9JKF - chains B and E of the 6 polymer chains in the assembly; structure by electron microscopy, 3.40 A resolution.

== Chain B ==
Molecule: Envelope glycoprotein gp160
From: Simian-Human immunodeficiency virus
UniProt: G1JZH9 (G1JZH9_9PLVG); residues 21-714 here correspond to UniProt positions 19-712 (UniProt number = residue number - 2)
Sequence (722 residues; row label = number of the first residue in the row):
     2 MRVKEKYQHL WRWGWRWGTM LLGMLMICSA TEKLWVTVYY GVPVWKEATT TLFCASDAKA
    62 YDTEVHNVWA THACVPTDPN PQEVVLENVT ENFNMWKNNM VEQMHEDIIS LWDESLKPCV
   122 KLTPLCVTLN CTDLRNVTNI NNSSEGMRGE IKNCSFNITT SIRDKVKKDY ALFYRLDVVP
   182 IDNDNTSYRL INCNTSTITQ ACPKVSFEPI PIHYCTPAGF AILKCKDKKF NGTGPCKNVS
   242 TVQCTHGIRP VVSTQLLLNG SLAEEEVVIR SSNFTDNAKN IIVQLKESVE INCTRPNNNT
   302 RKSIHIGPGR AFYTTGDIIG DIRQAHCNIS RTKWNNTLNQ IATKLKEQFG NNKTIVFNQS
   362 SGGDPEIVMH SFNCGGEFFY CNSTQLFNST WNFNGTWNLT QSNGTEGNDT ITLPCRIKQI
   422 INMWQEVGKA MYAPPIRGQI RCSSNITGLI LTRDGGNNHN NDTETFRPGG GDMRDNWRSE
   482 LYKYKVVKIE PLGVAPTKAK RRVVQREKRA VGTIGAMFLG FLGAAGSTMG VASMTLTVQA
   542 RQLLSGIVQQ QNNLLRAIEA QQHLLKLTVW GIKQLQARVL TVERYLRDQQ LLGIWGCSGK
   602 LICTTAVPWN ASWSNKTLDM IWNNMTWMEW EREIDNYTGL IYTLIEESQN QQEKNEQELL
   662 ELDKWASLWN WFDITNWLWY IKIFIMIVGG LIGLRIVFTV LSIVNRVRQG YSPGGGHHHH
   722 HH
Not modelled in the structure: 2-519, 670-723
Differences from the reference sequence: initiating methionine (2); expression tag (3-20, 715-723); conflict Thr-32 (Val30 in G1JZH9), Lys-34 (Asn32 in G1JZH9), Glu-115 (Gln113 in G1JZH9), Val-532 (Ala530 in G1JZH9), Met-535 (Ile533 in G1JZH9), Gln-543 (Leu541 in G1JZH9), Lys-567 (Gln565 in G1JZH9), Thr-582 (Ala580 in G1JZH9)
Disulfides: Cys-598/Cys-604
Covalent attachments: N-acetylglucosamine (NAG) linked to Asn-611, Asn-616, Asn-625, Asn-637

== Chain E ==
Molecule: Envelope glycoprotein gp160
From: Simian-Human immunodeficiency virus
UniProt: G1JZH9 (G1JZH9_9PLVG); the construct lacks a stretch of the UniProt sequence and is renumbered around it, so the offset changes along the chain: 20-146 = UniProt 19-145; 150-309 = UniProt 146-305; 312-321 = UniProt 306-315; 322-395 = UniProt 317-390; 2 more segments
Sequence (722 residues; numbered 1 to 724 plus 3 insertion-coded residues; 5 numbers in that range are skipped by the numbering (no residue carries them; nothing is unmodelled there); the number before each row is that of its first residue):
     1 MRVKEKYQHL WRWGWRWGTM LLGMLMICSA TEKLWVTVYY GVPVWKEATT TLFCASDAKA
    61 YDTEVHNVWA THACVPTDPN PQEVVLENVT ENFNMWKNNM VEQMHEDIIS LWDESLKPCV
   121 KLTPLCVTLN CTDLRNVTNI NNSSEG
   150 MRGEIKNCSF NITTSIRDKV KKDYALFYRL DVVPIDNDNT SYRLINCNTS TITQACPKVS
   210 FEPIPIHYCT PAGFAILKCK DKKFNGTGPC KNVSTVQCTH GIRPVVSTQL LLNGSLAEEE
   270 VVIRSSNFTD NAKNIIVQLK ESVEINCTRP NNNTRKSIHI
   312 GPGRAFYTTG
  321A D
   322 IIGDIRQAHC NISRTKWNNT LNQIATKLKE QFGNNKTIVF NQSSGGDPEI VMHSFNCGGE
   382 FFYCNSTQLF NSTW
  395A N
   396 FNGTWNLTQS NGTEGNDTIT LPCRIKQIIN MWQEVGKAMY APPIRGQIRC SSNITGLILT
   456 RDGGNNHNN
  464A D
   465 TETFRPGGGD MRDNWRSELY KYKVVKIEPL GVAPTKAKRR VVQREKRAVG TIGAMFLGFL
   525 GAAGSTMGVA SMTLTVQARQ LLSGIVQQQN NLLRAIEAQQ HLLKLTVWGI KQLQARVLTV
   585 ERYLRDQQLL GIWGCSGKLI CTTAVPWNAS WSNKTLDMIW NNMTWMEWER EIDNYTGLIY
   645 TLIEESQNQQ EKNEQELLEL DKWASLWNWF DITNWLWYIK IFIMIVGGLI GLRIVFTVLS
   705 IVNRVRQGYS PGGGHHHHHH
Not modelled in the structure: 1-32, 508-724
Differences from the reference sequence: initiating methionine (1); expression tag (2-19, 716-724); conflict Thr-31 (Val30 in G1JZH9), Lys-33 (Asn32 in G1JZH9), Glu-114 (Gln113 in G1JZH9), Val-533 (Ala530 in G1JZH9), Met-536 (Ile533 in G1JZH9), Gln-544 (Leu541 in G1JZH9), Lys-568 (Gln565 in G1JZH9), Thr-583 (Ala580 in G1JZH9)
Disulfides: Cys-54/Cys-74, Cys-119/Cys-205, Cys-126/Cys-196, Cys-131/Cys-157, Cys-218/Cys-247, Cys-228/Cys-239, Cys-296/Cys-331, Cys-378/Cys-445, Cys-385/Cys-418
Covalent attachments: N-acetylglucosamine (NAG) linked to Asn-88, Asn-130, Asn-156, Asn-160, Asn-188, Asn-197, Asn-234, Asn-241, Asn-262, Asn-276, Asn-295, Asn-301, Asn-332, Asn-339, Asn-356, Asn-362, Asn-386, Asn-392, Asn-448; glycan linked to Asn-401
Small-molecule neighbours: 83G (1-[(2R)-4-(benzenecarbonyl)-2-methylpiperazin-1-yl]-2-(4-methoxy-1H-pyrrolo[2,3-b]pyridin-3-yl)ethane-1,2-dione): Ile-109, Trp-112, Asp-113, Leu-116, Val-255, Ser-375, Phe-376, Asn-377, Phe-382, Ile-424, Asn-425, Met-426, Trp-427, Lys-432, Ala-433, Met-434, Met-475
What the authors report for this chain:
  - post-translational modification sites: Asn-130, Asn-156, Asn-160, Asn-188

== Interface between chain B and chain E ==
Contacting residue pairs - 13 pairs, chain B then chain E:
  Glu-659(B) with Tyr-39(E), hydrogen bond; Thr-499(E); Ala-501(E)
  Glu-662(B) with Ala-501(E); Lys-502(E); Arg-503(E); Arg-504(E)
  Leu-663(B) with Thr-499(E); Lys-500(E); Ala-501(E), hydrophobic
  Lys-665(B) with Arg-504(E), hydrogen bond (backbone-side chain)
  Trp-666(B) with Arg-504(E), hydrogen bond (backbone-side chain)
  Ala-667(B) with Arg-504(E), hydrogen bond (backbone-side chain)
Also at the interface, not in a pair above, chain B (8 interface residues in all): Asn-656, Ser-668

== Overview ==
Chain B and chain E form an interface of 8 and 7 residues respectively; the contacts include 4 hydrogen bonds.
Polar pairs include Glu-659(B)/Tyr-39(E), Lys-665(B)/Arg-504(E) and Trp-666(B)/Arg-504(E). Chain E binds
compound 83G. N-acetylglucosamine is covalently linked to Asn-611(B), Asn-616(B), Asn-625(B) and Asn-637(B).
From the paper: modification sites Asn-130(E), Asn-156(E) and Asn-160(E) among others.
Both chains are Envelope glycoprotein gp160 (Simian-Human immunodeficiency virus). Entry 9JKF (Asymmetric
structure of cleaved HIV-1 Tri FPPR envelope glycoprotein trimer in amphipol-lipid nanodiscs (Tri FPPR.1)) was
determined by electron microscopy together with 9JKG from the same study.
